PDB entry 3CD6 | X-ray diffraction, 2.75 A resolution | chains Y and 0 of the 32 polymer chains in the assembly

# Chain Y
Protein: 50S ribosomal protein L32e
Source organism: Haloarcula marismortui
UniProtKB: P12736 (RL32_HALMA); residues 0-240 here correspond to UniProt positions 1-241 (UniProt number = residue number + 1)
Sequence (241 residues; each row starts with the number of its first residue; numbering starts at 0):
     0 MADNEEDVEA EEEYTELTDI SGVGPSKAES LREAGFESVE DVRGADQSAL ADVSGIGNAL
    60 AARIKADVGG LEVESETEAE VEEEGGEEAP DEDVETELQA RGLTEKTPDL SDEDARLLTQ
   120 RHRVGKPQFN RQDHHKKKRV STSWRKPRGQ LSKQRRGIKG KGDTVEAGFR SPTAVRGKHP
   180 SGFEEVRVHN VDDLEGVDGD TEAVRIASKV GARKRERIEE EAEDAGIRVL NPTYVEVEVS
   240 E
Not modelled in the structure: 0-94, 237-240
Metal / ion sites: Mg2+: His-133, Lys-136, Val-139

# Chain 0
Molecule: 23S ribosomal RNA
Source organism: Haloarcula marismortui
Notes: engineered mutation(s): G2099A, G2616A
Sequence (2923 nucleotides; numbered 1 to 2923; the number before each row is that of its first residue):
     1 GUUGGCUACU AUGCCAGCUG GUGGAUUGCU CGGCUCAGGC GCUGAUGAAG GACGUGCCAA
    61 GCUGCGAUAA GCUGUGGGGA GCCGCACGGA GGCGAAGAAC CACAGAUUUC CGAAUGAGAA
   121 UCUCUCUAAC AAUUGCUUCG CGCAAUGAGG AACCCCGAGA ACUGAAACAU CUCAGUAUCG
   181 GGAGGAACAG AAAACGCAAC GUGAUGUCGU UAGUAACCGC GAGUGAACGC GAUACAGCCC
   241 AAACCGAAGC CCUCACGGGC AAUGUGGUGU CAGGGCUACC UCUCAUCAGC CGACCGUCUU
   301 CACGAAGUCU CUUGGAAUAG AGCGUGAUAC AGGGUGACAA CCCCGUACUG AAGACCAGUA
   361 CGCUGUGCGG UAGUGCCAGA GUAGCGGGGG UUGGAUAUCC CUCGCGAAUA ACGCAGGCAU
   421 CGACUGCGAA GGCUAAACAC AACCUGAGAC CGAUAGUGAA CAAGUAGUGU GAACGAACGC
   481 UGCAAAGUAC CCUCAGAAGG GAGGCGAAAU AGAGCAUGAA AUCAGUUGGC GAUCGAGCGA
   541 CAGGGCAUAC AAGGUCCCUU GACGAAUGAC CGAGACGCGA GUCUCCAGUA AGACUCACGG
   601 GAAGCCGAUG UUCUGUCGUA CGUUUUGAAA AACGAGCCAG GGAGUGUGUC UGUAUGGCAA
   661 GUCUAACCGG AGUAUCCGGG GAGGCACAGG GAAACCGACA UGGCCGCAGG GCUUUGCCCG
   721 AGGGCCGCCG UCUUCAAGGG CGGGGAGCCA UGUGGACACG ACCCGAAUCC GGACGAUCUA
   781 CGCAUGGACA AGAUGAAGCG UGCCGAAAGG CACGUGGAAG UCUGUUAGAG UUGGUGUCCU
   841 ACAAUACCCU CUCGUGAUCU AUGUGUAGGG GUGAAAGGCC CAUCGAGUCC GGCAACAGCU
   901 GGUUCCAAUC GAAACAUGUC GAAGCAUGAC CUCCGCCGAG GUAGUCUGUG AGGUAGAGCG
   961 ACCGAUUGGU GUGUCCGCCU CCGAGAGGAG UCGGCACACC UGUCAAACUC CAAACUUACA
  1021 GACGCUGUUU GACGCGGGGA UUCCGGUGCG CGGGGUAAGC CUGUGUACCA GGAGGGGAAC
  1081 AACCCAGAGA UAGGUUAAGG UCCCCAAGUG UGGAUUAAGU GUAAUCCUCU GAAGGUGGUC
  1141 UCGAGCCCUA GACAGCCGGG AGGUGAGCUU AGAAGCAGCU ACCCUCUAAG AAAAGCGUAA
  1201 CAGCUUACCG GCCGAGGUUU GAGGCGCCCA AAAUGAUCGG GACUCAAAUC CACCACCGAG
  1261 ACCUGUCCGU ACCACUCAUA CUGGUAAUCG AGUAGAUUGG CGCUCUAAUU GGAUGGAAGC
  1321 AGGGGCGAGA GCUCCUGUGG ACCGAUUAGU GACGAAAAUC CUGGCCAUAG UAGCAGCGAU
  1381 AGUCGGGUGA GAACCCCGAC GGCCUAAUGG AUAAGGGUUC CUCAGCACUG CUGAUCAGCU
  1441 GAGGGUUAGC CGGUCCUAAG UCUCACCGCA ACUCGACUGA GACGAAAUGG GAAACAGGUU
  1501 AAUAUUCCUG UGCCAUCAUG CAGUGAAAGU UGACGCCCUG GGGUCGAUCA CGCCGGGCAU
  1561 UCGCCCGGUC GAACCGUCCA ACUCCGUGGA AGCCGUAAUG GCAGGAAGCG GACGAACGGC
  1621 GGCAUAGGGA AACGUGAUUC AACCUGGGGC CCAUGAAAAG ACGAGCAUGA UGUCCGUACC
  1681 GAGAACCGAC ACAGGUGUCC AUGGCGGCGA AAGCCAAGGC CUGUCGGGAG CAACCAACGU
  1741 UAGGGAAUUC GGCAAGUUAG UCCCGUACCU UCGGAAGAAG GGAUGCCUGC UCCGGAACGG
  1801 AGCAGGUCGC AGUGACUCGG AAGCUCGGAC UGUCUAGUAA CAACAUAGGU GACCGCAAAU
  1861 CCGCAAGGAC UCGUACGGUC ACUGAAUCCU GCCCAGUGCA GGUAUCUGAA CACCUCGUAC
  1921 AAGAGGACGA AGGACCUGUC AACGGCGGGG GUAACUAUGA CCCUCUUAAG GUAGCGUAGU
  1981 ACCUUGCCGC AUCAGUAGCG GCUUGCAUGA AUGGAUUAAC CAGAGCUUCA CUGUCCCAAC
  2041 GUUGGGCCCG GUGAACUGUA CAUUCCAGUG CGGAGUCUGG AGACACCCAG GGGGAAGCAA
  2101 AGACCCUAUG GAGCUUUACU GCAGGCUGUC GCUGAGACGU GGUCGCCGAU GUGCAGCAUA
  2161 GGUAGGAGUC GUUACAGAGG UACCCGCGCU AGCGGGCCAC CCAGACAACA GUGAAAUACU
  2221 ACCCGUCGGU GACUGCGACU CUCACUCCGG GAGGAGGACA CCGAUAGCCG GGCAGUUUGA
  2281 CUGGGGCGGU ACGCGCUCGA AAAGAUAUCG AGCGCGCCCU AUGGUCAUCU CAGCCGGGAC
  2341 AGAGACCCGG CGAAGAGUGC AAGAGCAAAA GAUGACUUGA CAGUGUUCUU CCCAACGAGG
  2401 AACGCUGACG CGAAAGCGUG GUCUAGCGAA CCAAUUAGCC UGCUUGAUGC GGGCAAUUGA
  2461 UGACAGAAAA GCUACCCUAG GGAUAACAGA GUCGUCACUC GCAAGAGCAC AUAUCGACCG
  2521 AGUGGCUUGC UACCUCGAUG UCGGUUCCCU CCAUCCUGCC CGUGCAGAAG CGGGCAAGGG
  2581 UGAGGUUGUU CGCCUAUUAA AGGAGGUCGU GAGCUAGGUU UAGACCGUCG UGAGACAGGU
  2641 CGGCUGCUAU CUACUGGGUG UGUAAUGGUG UCUGACAAGA ACGACCGUAU AGUACGAGAG
  2701 GAACUACGGU UGGUGGCCAC UGGUGUACCG GUUGUUCGAG AGAGCACGUG CCGGGUAGCC
  2761 ACGCCACACG GGGUAAGAGC UGAACGCAUC UAAGCUCGAA ACCCACUUGG AAAAGAGACA
  2821 CCGCCGAGGU CCCGCGUACA AGACGCGGUC GAUAGACUCG GGGUGUGCGC GUCGAGGUAA
  2881 CGAGACGUUA AGCCCACGAG CACUAACAGA CCAAAGCCAU CAU
Not modelled in the structure: 1-9, 126-127, 715, 971-998, 1560, 1952-1963, 2137-2236, 2339-2343, 2665-2666, 2915-2923
Modified / non-standard residues: 1MA (6-hydro-1-methyladenosine-5'-monophosphate) at position 628, OMU (o2'-methyluridine 5'-monophosphate) at position 2587, OMG (o2'-methylguanosine-5'-monophosphate) at position 2588, UR3 (3-methyluridine-5'-monophoshate) at position 2619, PSU (pseudouridine-5'-monophosphate) at position 2621
Metal / ion sites: Na+ site 1 near U12 (its only coordinating residue here); Mg2+ site 1 near G28 (its only coordinating residue here); Na+ site 2: C40, G41, C443; Na+ site 3: G56, A59, G61; Sr2+ site 1 near A86 (its only coordinating residue here); Na+ site 4 near U107 (its only coordinating residue here); Mg2+ site 2 near U115 (its only coordinating residue here); Na+ site 5: C130, U146; Na+ site 6: C141, G142; Sr2+ site 2: G147 (shared with 1 residue of chain M); Mg2+ site 3: C162, U2276; K+ site 1: C162, U163, U172; 57 more Na+ sites not listed; 66 more Mg2+ sites not listed; 43 more Sr2+ sites not listed; 1 more K+ sites not listed

# Interface between chain Y and chain 0
Residue-residue contacts - 169 pairs, chain Y then chain 0:
  Arg-115(Y) with U1266(0), hydrogen bond to the phosphate; C1267(0), salt bridge to the phosphate
  Leu-116(Y) with C1267(0), sugar contact
  Thr-118(Y) with U595(0), phosphate contact
  Gln-119(Y) with U1266(0), hydrogen bond to the sugar; C1267(0), sugar contact
  Arg-120(Y) with C1326(0), hydrogen bond to the phosphate; G1327(0), salt bridge to the phosphate
  His-121(Y) with U555(0), phosphate contact; C556(0), salt bridge to the phosphate
  Arg-122(Y) with C594(0), hydrogen bond to the phosphate; U595(0), salt bridge to the phosphate
  Val-123(Y) with U1091(0), sugar contact
  Lys-125(Y) with G1327(0), base contact; A1328(0), salt bridge to the phosphate; G1329(0), salt bridge to the phosphate
  Pro-126(Y) with C541(0), phosphate contact
  Gln-127(Y) with A540(0), hydrogen bond to the phosphate; C541(0), hydrogen bond to the phosphate
  Phe-128(Y) with A1328(0), sugar contact; G1329(0), phosphate contact
  Arg-130(Y) with A1356(0), salt bridge to the phosphate
  Gln-131(Y) with C621(0), hydrogen bond to the phosphate; G622(0), hydrogen bond to the phosphate
  Asp-132(Y) with A620(0), hydrogen bond to the sugar; C621(0), sugar contact; A1356(0), base contact
  His-134(Y) with C538(0), salt bridge to the phosphate; G539(0), hydrogen bond to the phosphate
  Lys-135(Y) with G537(0), hydrogen bond to the sugar; C538(0), phosphate contact; A620(0), hydrogen bond to the sugar
  Lys-136(Y) with C637(0), salt bridge to the phosphate; C638(0), phosphate contact; A1356(0), base contact; U2059(0), hydrogen bond to the sugar
  Lys-137(Y) with A521(0), salt bridge to the phosphate; U522(0), salt bridge to the phosphate; C638(0), hydrogen bond to the phosphate
  Arg-138(Y) with C637(0), salt bridge to the phosphate; C638(0), salt bridge to the phosphate; A639(0), phosphate contact; A1356(0), hydrogen bond to the base
  Val-139(Y) with A1356(0), base contact
  Ser-142(Y) with A1330(0), sugar contact; G1331(0), hydrogen bond to the phosphate
  Trp-143(Y) with C906(0), phosphate contact; A907(0), hydrogen bond to the phosphate; G1329(0), phosphate contact; A1330(0), hydrogen bond to the phosphate
  Arg-144(Y) with C905(0), salt bridge to the phosphate; C906(0), phosphate contact; G1331(0), salt bridge to the phosphate
  Lys-145(Y) with C906(0), hydrogen bond to the phosphate; A907(0), phosphate contact
  Arg-147(Y) with C906(0), salt bridge to the phosphate
  Gly-148(Y) with G622(0), hydrogen bond to the phosphate; U623(0), phosphate contact
  Gln-149(Y) with U623(0), hydrogen bond to the phosphate; G1071(0), phosphate contact; U1293(0), hydrogen bond to the sugar; A1294(0), phosphate contact
  Leu-150(Y) with U623(0), base contact; U624(0), base contact; U625(0), base contact; 1MA_628(0), sugar contact
  Ser-151(Y) with C621(0), phosphate contact; G622(0), phosphate contact
  Lys-152(Y) with A620(0), phosphate contact; C621(0), salt bridge to the phosphate; A629(0), salt bridge to the phosphate
  Arg-154(Y) with G1071(0), sugar contact; G1072(0), salt bridge to the phosphate; U1293(0), sugar contact
  Arg-155(Y) with G1072(0), phosphate contact; A1073(0), sugar contact
  Gly-156(Y) with A1073(0), hydrogen bond to the sugar
  Ile-157(Y) with A1073(0), phosphate contact; G1074(0), phosphate contact
  Lys-158(Y) with C617(0), hydrogen bond to the sugar; G618(0), sugar contact; G1074(0), hydrogen bond to the phosphate; G1075(0), salt bridge to the phosphate; G1260(0), base contact
  Gly-159(Y) with G539(0), hydrogen bond to the base; A540(0), sugar contact; C617(0), base contact
  Lys-160(Y) with G537(0), sugar contact; G618(0), sugar contact; A620(0), salt bridge to the phosphate
  Gly-161(Y) with A540(0), sugar contact
  Val-164(Y) with A907(0), sugar contact; A1328(0), sugar contact; G1329(0), sugar contact
  Glu-165(Y) with A908(0), phosphate contact; G1089(0), sugar contact; A1328(0), base contact
  Ala-166(Y) with A908(0), hydrogen bond to the phosphate; C1268(0), hydrogen bond to the sugar; G1269(0), sugar contact; A1328(0), base contact
  Gly-167(Y) with G1089(0), hydrogen bond to the base; A1090(0), sugar contact; C1268(0), base contact
  Phe-168(Y) with A1090(0), sugar contact; A1328(0), sugar contact
  Arg-169(Y) with C1268(0), sugar contact; G1327(0), hydrogen bond to the phosphate; A1328(0), salt bridge to the phosphate; G1329(0), base contact
  Ser-170(Y) with C1268(0), sugar contact; G1327(0), phosphate contact; A1328(0), hydrogen bond to the phosphate
  Pro-171(Y) with C1267(0), sugar contact; C1268(0), sugar contact
  Thr-172(Y) with C1268(0), hydrogen bond to the phosphate
  Arg-175(Y) with C1268(0), hydrogen bond to the phosphate; G1269(0), salt bridge to the phosphate; G1327(0), phosphate contact; A1328(0), salt bridge to the phosphate
  Gly-176(Y) with C1326(0), sugar contact; G1327(0), hydrogen bond to the phosphate
  Lys-177(Y) with C1326(0), sugar contact
  His-178(Y) with G553(0), salt bridge to the phosphate; G554(0), salt bridge to the phosphate
  Pro-179(Y) with G553(0), sugar contact; G1325(0), phosphate contact; C1326(0), sugar contact
  Ser-180(Y) with G554(0), phosphate contact
  Arg-186(Y) with U1333(0), hydrogen bond to the phosphate; C1334(0), salt bridge to the phosphate
  His-188(Y) with G1311(0), sugar contact; G1312(0), sugar contact
  Asn-189(Y) with G1311(0), phosphate contact; G1312(0), phosphate contact
  Arg-204(Y) with A552(0), hydrogen bond to the phosphate; G553(0), salt bridge to the phosphate; G1324(0), base contact; U1333(0), sugar contact; C1334(0), hydrogen bond to the sugar
  Ile-205(Y) with C1334(0), sugar contact
  Ala-206(Y) with C1334(0), phosphate contact
  Ser-207(Y) with C1334(0), hydrogen bond to the phosphate; C1335(0), phosphate contact
  Lys-208(Y) with G1312(0), hydrogen bond to the sugar; A1313(0), sugar contact; A1317(0), phosphate contact; A1318(0), phosphate contact; C1343(0), hydrogen bond to the sugar; G1344(0), hydrogen bond to the sugar
  Val-209(Y) with G1312(0), hydrogen bond to the sugar; A1313(0), phosphate contact
  Gly-210(Y) with A1313(0), hydrogen bond to the phosphate; U1314(0), phosphate contact; G1316(0), phosphate contact
  Ala-211(Y) with G1315(0), hydrogen bond to the phosphate; G1316(0), hydrogen bond to the phosphate
  Arg-212(Y) with G320(0), hydrogen bond to the sugar; G1315(0), hydrogen bond to the sugar
  Lys-213(Y) with G1312(0), salt bridge to the phosphate; A1313(0), salt bridge to the phosphate
  Glu-215(Y) with G1315(0), hydrogen bond to the base
  Arg-227(Y) with G554(0), salt bridge to the phosphate
  Leu-229(Y) with A552(0), sugar contact
  Asn-230(Y) with C1334(0), hydrogen bond to the phosphate; C1335(0), hydrogen bond to the phosphate
  Pro-231(Y) with A552(0), phosphate contact
  Tyr-233(Y) with A551(0), hydrogen bond to the phosphate; A552(0), hydrogen bond to the phosphate
Also at the interface, not in a pair above, chain Y (78 interface residues in all): Glu-112, Asp-162, Val-174, Arg-214, Arg-216
Also at the interface, not in a pair above, chain 0 (78 interface residues in all): A319, C596, U616, G636, G1290, G1292, A2060

# Summary
The chain Y/chain 0 interface involves 78 residues from each chain, with 52 hydrogen bonds and 31 salt
bridges. Polar pairs include Arg-138(Y)/A1356(0), Gly-159(Y)/G539(0) and Gly-167(Y)/G1089(0). The Mg2+ site is
built by His-133(Y), Lys-136(Y) and Val-139(Y).
Here chain Y is 50S ribosomal protein L32e and chain 0 is 23S ribosomal RNA, both from Haloarcula marismortui.
Entry 3CD6 (Co-cystal of large Ribosomal Subunit mutant G2616A with CC-Puromycin) was determined by X-ray
diffraction, deposited together with 3CC2, 3CC4, 3CC7, 3CCE, 3CCJ, 3CCL and 6 further entries.
